Entry 2HIO (X-ray diffraction, 3.10 A resolution); this record covers chains C and D of the 4 polymer chains in the assembly.

# Chain C
Molecule: Protein (histone H3)
From: Gallus gallus
UniProt: P84229 (H31_CHICK); residues 0-135 here correspond to UniProt positions 1-136 (UniProt number = residue number + 1)
Amino-acid sequence (136 residues; row label = number of the first residue in the row; numbering starts at 0):
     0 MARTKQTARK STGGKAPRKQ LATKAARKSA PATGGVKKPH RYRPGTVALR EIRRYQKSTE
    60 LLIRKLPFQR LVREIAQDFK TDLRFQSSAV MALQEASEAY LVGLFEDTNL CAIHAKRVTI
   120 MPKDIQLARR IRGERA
Not modelled in the structure: 0-42
UniProt features mapped onto this chain:
  - site: Lys36, Lys37 (Involved in HMGB1-binding)
  - modified residue: Arg2 (Asymmetric dimethylarginine), Thr3 (Phosphothreonine), Lys4 (Allysine), Gln5 (5-glutamyl dopamine), Thr6 (Phosphothreonine), Arg8 (Citrulline), Lys9 (N6,N6,N6-trimethyllysine), Ser10 (ADP-ribosylserine), Thr11 (Phosphothreonine), Lys14 (N6,N6-dimethyllysine), Arg17 (Asymmetric dimethylarginine), Lys18 (N6-(2-hydroxyisobutyryl)lysine), Lys23 (N6-(2-hydroxyisobutyryl)lysine), Arg26 (Citrulline), Lys27 (N6,N6,N6-trimethyllysine), Ser28 (ADP-ribosylserine), Lys36 (N6,N6,N6-trimethyllysine), Lys37 (N6-methyllysine), Tyr41 (Phosphotyrosine), Lys56 (N6,N6,N6-trimethyllysine) and 8 more in UniProt
  - lipidation: Cys110 (S-palmitoyl cysteine)

# Chain D
Molecule: Protein (histone H4)
From: Gallus gallus
UniProt: P62801 (H4_CHICK); residues 0-102 here correspond to UniProt positions 1-103 (UniProt number = residue number + 1)
Amino-acid sequence (103 residues; each row starts with the number of its first residue; numbering starts at 0):
     0 MSGRGKGGKG LGKGGAKRHR KVLRDNIQGI TKPAIRRLAR RGGVKRISGL IYEETRGVLK
    60 VFLENVIRDA VTYTEHAKRK TVTAMDVVYA LKRQERTLYG FGG
Not modelled in the structure: 0-24
UniProt features mapped onto this chain:
  - DNA-binding region: Lys16 to Lys20
  - modified residue: Ser1 (N-acetylserine), Arg3 (Asymmetric dimethylarginine), Lys5 (N6-(2-hydroxyisobutyryl)lysine), Lys8 (N6-(2-hydroxyisobutyryl)lysine), Lys12 (N6-(2-hydroxyisobutyryl)lysine), Lys16 (N6-(2-hydroxyisobutyryl)lysine), Lys20 (N6,N6,N6-trimethyllysine), Lys31 (N6-(2-hydroxyisobutyryl)lysine), Lys44 (N6-(2-hydroxyisobutyryl)lysine), Ser47 (Phosphoserine), Tyr51 (Phosphotyrosine), Lys59 (N6-(2-hydroxyisobutyryl)lysine), Lys77 (N6-(2-hydroxyisobutyryl)lysine), Lys79 (N6-(2-hydroxyisobutyryl)lysine), Tyr88 (Phosphotyrosine), Lys91 (N6-(2-hydroxyisobutyryl)lysine)
  - cross-link (Glycyl lysine isopeptide (Lys-Gly)): Lys31 (interchain with G-Cter in UFM1), Lys91 (interchain with G-Cter in ubiquitin)

# Interface between chain C and chain D
Residue-residue contacts (91):
  Ala47(C) with Lys44(D)
  Leu48(C) with Lys44(D)
  Glu50(C) with Arg39(D), salt bridge
  Ile51(C) with Arg39(D); Val43(D)
  Tyr54(C) with Arg36(D); Arg40(D), hydrogen bond (backbone-side chain)
  Gln55(C) with Arg39(D), hydrogen bond (side chain-backbone); Arg40(D), hydrogen bond (side chain-backbone); Gly42(D)
  Ser57(C) with Arg40(D), hydrogen bond (backbone-side chain)
  Thr58(C) with Arg40(D)
  Glu59(C) with Arg40(D), hydrogen bond (backbone-side chain)
  Leu61(C) with Ala33(D); Arg36(D); Leu37(D); Arg40(D)
  Ile62(C) with Leu37(D), hydrophobic
  Arg63(C) with Gly28(D); Thr30(D)
  Pro66(C) with Gly28(D)
  Arg69(C) with Asn25(D)
  Leu70(C) with Asn25(D); Leu62(D), hydrophobic
  Val71(C) with Ile66(D), hydrophobic
  Phe78(C) with Arg67(D); Val70(D), hydrophobic; Glu74(D)
  Lys79(C) with Glu74(D)
  Asp81(C) with Lys79(D), salt bridge
  Leu82(C) with Val70(D), hydrophobic; Lys79(D)
  Arg83(C) with Lys79(D), hydrogen bond (backbone-backbone); Thr80(D); Val81(D), hydrogen bond (backbone-backbone)
  Phe84(C) with Ile66(D), hydrophobic; Val81(D)
  Gln85(C) with Thr80(D); Val81(D), hydrogen bond (backbone-backbone); Thr82(D)
  Ser87(C) with Ala83(D); Phe100(D)
  Ala88(C) with Val81(D); Thr82(D); Ala83(D); Val86(D)
  Ala91(C) with Leu97(D); Phe100(D), hydrophobic
  Leu92(C) with Leu62(D), hydrophobic; Val65(D), hydrophobic; Ile66(D), hydrophobic; Val86(D), hydrophobic
  Ala95(C) with Phe61(D); Leu90(D), hydrophobic
  Ser96(C) with Leu58(D); Phe61(D); Leu62(D)
  Glu97(C) with Leu37(D)
  Tyr99(C) with Phe61(D), hydrophobic; Arg95(D)
  Leu100(C) with Leu37(D), hydrophobic; Thr54(D); Leu58(D), hydrophobic
  Val101(C) with Leu37(D); Arg40(D)
  Phe104(C) with Ile34(D), hydrophobic; Leu37(D); Ala38(D), hydrophobic; Val43(D); Thr54(D)
  Glu105(C) with Arg40(D); Gly41(D)
  Asn108(C) with Gly42(D), hydrogen bond (side chain-backbone); Val43(D)
  Val117(C) with Lys44(D); Arg45(D)
  Thr118(C) with Arg45(D); Ile46(D); Ser47(D)
  Ile119(C) with Val43(D), hydrophobic; Arg45(D), hydrogen bond (backbone-backbone); Ser47(D), hydrogen bond (backbone-backbone); Ile50(D)
  Met120(C) with Ser47(D); Ile50(D)
  Pro121(C) with Leu49(D), hydrophobic; Ile50(D); Glu53(D)
  Ile124(C) with Thr54(D)
  Gln125(C) with Glu53(D)
  Arg128(C) with Val57(D)
Other interface residues (no listed pair), chain C (54 interface residues in all): Phe67, Glu73, Ile74, Ala75, Met90, Glu94, Leu103, Arg131, Arg134, Ala135
Other interface residues (no listed pair), chain D (45 interface residues in all): Ile26, Ile29, Lys59, Val60, Glu63

# Summary
Chain C and chain D form an interface of 54 and 45 residues respectively, with 11 hydrogen bonds and 2 salt
bridges. Polar contacts include Glu50(C)-Arg39(D), Asp81(C)-Lys79(D) and Tyr54(C)-Arg40(D). UniProt lists a
DNA-binding region on chain D.
Chain C is Protein (histone H3) and chain D is Protein (histone H4), both from Gallus gallus; the structure,
Histone octamer (CHICKEN), chromosomal protein, was determined by X-ray diffraction (same publication as
1HIO).
